9EOZ - chains E and Y of the 11 polymer chains in the assembly; structure by electron microscopy, 3.10 A resolution.

[Chain E]
Protein: Histone H3.3
Organism: Homo sapiens
UniProt: P84243 (H33_HUMAN); residues 1-135 here correspond to UniProt positions 2-136 (UniProt number = residue number + 1)
Sequence (135 residues; row label = number of the first residue in the row):
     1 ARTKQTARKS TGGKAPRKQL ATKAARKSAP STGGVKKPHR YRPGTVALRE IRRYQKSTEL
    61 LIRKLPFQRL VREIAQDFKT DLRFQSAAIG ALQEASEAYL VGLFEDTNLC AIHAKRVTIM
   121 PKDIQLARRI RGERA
Disordered / not traced: 1-38
Swiss-Prot annotation at these positions:
  - site: Ser31 (Interaction with ZMYND11)
  - modified residue: Arg2 (Asymmetric dimethylarginine), Thr3 (Phosphothreonine), Lys4 (Allysine), Gln5 (5-glutamyl dopamine), Thr6 (Phosphothreonine), Arg8 (Citrulline), Lys9 (N6,N6,N6-trimethyllysine), Ser10 (ADP-ribosylserine), Thr11 (Phosphothreonine), Lys14 (N6-(2-hydroxyisobutyryl)lysine), Arg17 (Asymmetric dimethylarginine), Lys18 (N6-(2-hydroxyisobutyryl)lysine), Lys23 (N6-(2-hydroxyisobutyryl)lysine), Arg26 (Citrulline), Lys27 (N6,N6,N6-trimethyllysine), Ser28 (ADP-ribosylserine), Ser31 (Phosphoserine), Lys36 (N6,N6,N6-trimethyllysine), Lys37 (N6-methyllysine), Tyr41 (Phosphotyrosine) and 9 more in UniProt
  - lipidation: Lys18 (N6-decanoyllysine)

[Chain Y]
Molecule: Widom 601 DNA
Sequence (145 nucleotides; row label = number of the first residue in the row; numbers below 1 keep their minus sign (DA-145 is residue -145)):
  -145 ATCAGAATCC CGGTGCCGAG GCCGCTCAAT TGGTCGTAGA CAGCTCTAGC ACCGCTTAAA
   -85 CGCACGTACG CGCTGTCCCC CGCGTTTTAA CCGCCAAGGG GATTACTCCC TAGTCTCCAG
   -25 GCACGTGTCA GATATATACA TCGAT
Disordered / not traced: -145

[Interface between chain E and chain Y]
Residue-residue contacts (22):
  His39(E) - DC-143(Y)  phosphate contact
  His39(E) - DA-142(Y)  hydrogen bond to the sugar
  Arg40(E) - DG-64(Y)  hydrogen bond to the base
  Arg40(E) - DC-63(Y)  hydrogen bond to the sugar
  Tyr41(E) - DG-141(Y)  phosphate contact
  Tyr41(E) - DG-64(Y)  sugar contact
  Tyr41(E) - DC-63(Y)  hydrogen bond to the phosphate
  Pro43(E) - DG-64(Y)  sugar contact
  Gly44(E) - DC-65(Y)  phosphate contact
  Gly44(E) - DG-64(Y)  hydrogen bond to the phosphate
  Thr45(E) - DG-64(Y)  phosphate contact
  Val46(E) - DG-64(Y)  hydrogen bond to the phosphate
  Val46(E) - DC-63(Y)  phosphate contact
  Ala47(E) - DG-64(Y)  hydrogen bond to the phosphate
  Arg63(E) - DA-56(Y)  phosphate contact
  Arg63(E) - DC-55(Y)  salt bridge to the phosphate
  Lys64(E) - DC-55(Y)  hydrogen bond to the phosphate
  Leu65(E) - DA-56(Y)  sugar contact
  Leu65(E) - DC-55(Y)  hydrogen bond to the phosphate
  Pro66(E) - DA-56(Y)  phosphate contact
  Arg69(E) - DA-56(Y)  salt bridge to the phosphate
  Arg83(E) - DG-47(Y)  sugar contact
Other interface residues (no listed pair), chain E (16 interface residues in all): Arg42, Arg49
Other interface residues (no listed pair), chain Y (12 interface residues in all): DA-140, DC-54, DG-46

[In short]
The interface between chain E and chain Y involves 16 residues on one side and 12 on the other; the contacts
include 9 hydrogen bonds and 2 salt bridges. Among the polar pairs are Arg40(E)-DG-64(Y), His39(E)-DA-142(Y)
and Arg40(E)-DC-63(Y).
Here chain E is Histone H3.3 (Homo sapiens) and chain Y is Widom 601 DNA. Entry 9EOZ (Human OGG1 bound to a
nucleosome core particle with 8-oxodGuo lesion at SHL6.0) was determined by electron microscopy.
